Entry 5FGI (X-ray diffraction, 2.90 A resolution); this record covers chains S and T of the 28 polymer chains in the assembly.

# Chain S
Molecule: Proteasome subunit alpha type-6
Source organism: Saccharomyces cerevisiae (strain ATCC 204508 / S288c)
Notes: EC 3.4.25.1
Reference sequence: P40302 (PSA6_YEAST); residues 0-233 here correspond to UniProt positions 1-234 (UniProt number = residue number + 1)
Sequence (234 residues; numbered 0 to 233; the number before each row is that of its first residue; numbering starts at 0):
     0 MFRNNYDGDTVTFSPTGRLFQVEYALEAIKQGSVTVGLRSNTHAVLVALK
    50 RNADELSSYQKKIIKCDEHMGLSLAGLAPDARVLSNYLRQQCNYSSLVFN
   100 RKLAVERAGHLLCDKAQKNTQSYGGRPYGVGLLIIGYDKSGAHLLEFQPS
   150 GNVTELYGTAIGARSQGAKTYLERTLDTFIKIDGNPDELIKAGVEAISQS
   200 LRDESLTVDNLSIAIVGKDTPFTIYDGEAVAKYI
Not modelled in the structure: 0-2
Swiss-Prot annotation at these positions:
  - modified residue: Ser13 (Phosphoserine)
  - cross-link: Lys190 (Glycyl lysine isopeptide (Lys-Gly) (interchain with G-Cter in ubiquitin))

# Chain T
Molecule: Probable proteasome subunit alpha type-7
Source organism: Saccharomyces cerevisiae (strain ATCC 204508 / S288c)
Notes: EC 3.4.25.1
Reference sequence: P21242 (PSA7_YEAST); residues -3 to 284 here correspond to UniProt positions 1-288 (UniProt number = residue number + 4)
Sequence (288 residues; numbered -3 to 284; the number before each row is that of its first residue; numbers below 1 keep their minus sign (Met-3 is residue -3)):
    -3 MTSIGTGYDLSNSVFSPDGRNFQVEYAVKAVENGTTSIGIKCNDGVVFAV
    47 EKLITSKLLVPQKNVKIQVVDRHIGCVYSGLIPDGRHLVNRGREEAASFK
    97 KLYKTPIPIPAFADRLGQYVQAHTLYNSVRPFGVSTIFGGVDKNGAHLYM
   147 LEPSGSYWGYKGAATGKGRQSAKAELEKLVDHHPEGLSAREAVKQAAKII
   197 YLAHEDNKEKDFELEISWCSLSETNGLHKFVKGDLLQEAIDFAQKEINGD
   247 DDEDEDDSDNVMSSDDENAPVATNANATTDQEGDIHLE
Not modelled in the structure: -3 to 1, 245-284
Swiss-Prot annotation at these positions:
  - modified residue: Thr-2 (N-acetylthreonine)

# Chain S / chain T interface
Contacting residue pairs - 62 pairs, chain S then chain T:
  Asn4(S) with Leu6(T)
  Tyr5(S) with Asp5(T), hydrogen bond; Leu6(T), hydrophobic
  Thr9(S) with Arg126(T)
  Val10(S) with Gln19(T); Asn123(T); Ser124(T); Val125(T); Arg126(T)
  Thr11(S) with Leu6(T); Gln19(T)
  Phe12(S) with Gln19(T), hydrogen bond (backbone-side chain); Tyr22(T); Ala23(T), hydrophobic; Arg126(T); Pro127(T)
  Ser13(S) with Tyr22(T)
  Pro14(S) with Tyr22(T), hydrophobic; Lys25(T)
  Thr15(S) with Lys25(T)
  Gly16(S) with Tyr22(T); Lys25(T); Ala26(T)
  Leu18(S) with Leu77(T), hydrophobic; Arg126(T)
  His109(S) with Arg82(T)
  Cys112(S) with Arg82(T)
  Asp113(S) with Arg82(T), salt bridge; Asn86(T)
  Gln116(S) with Pro79(T); Asp80(T); His83(T), hydrogen bond; Arg126(T)
  Thr119(S) with Arg126(T), hydrogen bond (backbone-side chain)
  Gln120(S) with Val125(T); Arg126(T), hydrogen bond (backbone-backbone); Pro127(T); Phe128(T)
  Ser121(S) with Ser124(T)
  Tyr122(S) with Ser124(T), hydrogen bond (backbone-backbone)
  Ser149(S) with Pro79(T)
  Gly150(S) with Pro79(T)
  Asn151(S) with Ile78(T); Pro79(T)
  Thr153(S) with Leu55(T); Asn60(T)
  Glu154(S) with Val56(T); Lys59(T); Asn60(T), hydrogen bond (backbone-side chain)
  Leu155(S) with Leu54(T); Leu55(T), hydrophobic; Val56(T)
  Tyr156(S) with Leu54(T), hydrogen bond (backbone-backbone); Leu55(T); Val56(T); Pro57(T)
  Gly157(S) with Leu54(T)
  Lys168(S) with Leu54(T)
  Leu171(S) with Leu54(T)
  Glu172(S) with Ser52(T), hydrogen bond; Lys53(T)
  Leu175(S) with Lys53(T)
Interface residues without a listed pair, chain S (36 interface residues in all): Arg38, Glu105, Lys117, His142, Val152
Interface residues without a listed pair, chain T (30 interface residues in all): His119, Gly129

# Summary
The interface between chain S and chain T involves 36 residues on one side and 30 on the other, with 9
hydrogen bonds and 1 salt bridge. Polar contacts include Asp113(S)-Arg82(T), Tyr5(S)-Asp5(T) and
Phe12(S)-Gln19(T).
Here chain S is Proteasome subunit alpha type-6 and chain T is Probable proteasome subunit alpha type-7, both
from Saccharomyces cerevisiae (strain ATCC 204508 / S288c). Entry 5FGI (Yeast 20S proteasome beta1-T1A
beta2-T1A double mutant in complex with Carfilzomib) was determined by X-ray diffraction, deposited together
with 5CZ4, 5CZ5, 5CZ6, 5CZ7, 5CZ8, 5CZ9 and 16 further entries.
